Entry 5EMQ (X-ray diffraction, 2.30 A resolution); this record covers chains C and A of the 4 polymer chains in the assembly.

# Chain C
Molecule: 18-nt DNA strand
Sequence (18 nucleotides; numbered 1 to 18; the number before each row is that of its first residue):
     1 CCAGAACATGATGTTCTG

# Chain A
Molecule: Glucocorticoid receptor
Source organism: Homo sapiens
UniProt: P04150 (GCR_HUMAN); residues 430-519 here correspond to UniProt positions 411-500 (UniProt number = residue number - 19)
Amino-acid sequence (94 residues; each row starts with the number of its first residue):
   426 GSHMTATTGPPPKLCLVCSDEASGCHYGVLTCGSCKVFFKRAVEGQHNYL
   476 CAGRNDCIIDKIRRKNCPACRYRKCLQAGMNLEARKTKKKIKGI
Unresolved in the structure: 426-437, 508-519
Sequence notes: expression tag (426-429)
Bound ions: Zn2+ site 1: Cys440, Cys443, Cys457, Cys460; Zn2+ site 2: Cys476, Cys482, Cys492, Cys495

# How chain C and chain A interact
Contacting residue pairs (9):
  DC2(C) - Gly449(A)  phosphate contact
  DC2(C) - Cys450(A)  hydrogen bond to the phosphate
  DC2(C) - His451(A)  sugar contact
  DA3(C) - His451(A)  salt bridge to the phosphate
  DA3(C) - Tyr452(A)  hydrogen bond to the phosphate
  DG4(C) - Tyr452(A)  hydrogen bond to the phosphate
  DG4(C) - Lys461(A)  hydrogen bond to the base
  DG4(C) - Lys465(A)  salt bridge to the phosphate
  DA6(C) - Arg466(A)  base contact
Interface residues without a listed pair, chain C (7 interface residues in all): DA5, DG10, DA11
Interface residues without a listed pair, chain A (11 interface residues in all): Ser448, Val462, Lys490, Leu507

# In short
7 residues of chain C and 11 residues of chain A are in contact, with 4 hydrogen bonds and 2 salt bridges.
Among the polar pairs are DG4(C)-Lys461(A), DC2(C)-Cys450(A) and DA3(C)-Tyr452(A). Cys440(A), Cys443(A),
Cys457(A) and Cys460(A) form the Zn2+ site 1.
Here chain C is an 18-nt DNA strand and chain A is Glucocorticoid receptor (Homo sapiens). Entry 5EMQ
(Transcription factor GRDBD and GRE complex) was determined by X-ray diffraction.
